Entry 7P5J (electron microscopy, 4.00 A resolution); this record covers chains A and B.

# Chain A (and B)
Name: Protein tweety homolog 1
Organism: Homo sapiens
Notes: chain B of this document is another copy of the same molecule, construct and numbering; everything in this record applies to it too
Reference sequence: Q9H313 (TTYH1_HUMAN); residue numbers follow UniProt; this construct covers 2-450
Amino-acid sequence (458 residues; numbered 0 to 457; the number before each row is that of its first residue; numbering starts at 0):
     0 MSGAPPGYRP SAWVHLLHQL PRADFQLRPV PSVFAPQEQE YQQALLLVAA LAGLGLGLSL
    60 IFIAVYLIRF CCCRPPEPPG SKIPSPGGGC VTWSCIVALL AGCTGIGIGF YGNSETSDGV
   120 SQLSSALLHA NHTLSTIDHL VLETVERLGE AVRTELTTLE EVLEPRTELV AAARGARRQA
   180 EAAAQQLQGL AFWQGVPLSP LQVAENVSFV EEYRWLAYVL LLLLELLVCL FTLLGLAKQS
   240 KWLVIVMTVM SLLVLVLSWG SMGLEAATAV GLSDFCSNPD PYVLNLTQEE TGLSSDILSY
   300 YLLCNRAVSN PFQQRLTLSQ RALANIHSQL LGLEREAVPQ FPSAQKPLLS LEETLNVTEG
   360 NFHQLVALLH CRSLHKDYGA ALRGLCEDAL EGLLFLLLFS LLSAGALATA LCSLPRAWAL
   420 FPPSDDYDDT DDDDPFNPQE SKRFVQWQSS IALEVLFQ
Unresolved in the structure: 0-4, 71-89, 423-457
Disulfides: Cys-275/Cys-385, Cys-303/Cys-370
Covalently attached groups: N-acetylglucosamine (NAG) linked to Asn-130, Asn-284, Asn-355
Sequence notes: initiating methionine (0); expression tag (1, 451-457)
Ligand contacts: N-acetylglucosamine (NAG; 2-acetamido-2-deoxy-beta-D-glucopyranose): Ser-308, Asn-309, Gln-312, Gln-313
Curated features (UniProtKB/Swiss-Prot):
  - site: Arg-165 (Essential for the formation of the channel-pore)
  - modified residue: Ser-440 (Phosphoserine)
  - glycosylation (N-linked (GlcNAc...) asparagine): Asn-130, Asn-205, Asn-284, Asn-355

# Interface between chain A and chain B
Contacting residue pairs (42):
  Ile-95(A) with Ile-95(B), hydrophobic
  Leu-99(A) with Leu-232(B), hydrophobic
  Cys-102(A) with Thr-103(B), hydrogen bond
  Thr-103(A) with Cys-102(B), hydrogen bond
  Tyr-110(A) with Tyr-110(B), hydrophobic; Ser-113(B), hydrogen bond
  Ser-113(A) with Tyr-110(B), hydrogen bond
  His-128(A) with Lys-375(B)
  His-131(A) with Arg-371(B)
  Thr-135(A) with Arg-371(B)
  Leu-232(A) with Leu-99(B), hydrophobic
  Gln-238(A) with Trp-92(B)
  Gln-312(A) with Asn-355(B)
  Leu-315(A) with His-362(B)
  Thr-316(A) with Glu-358(B)
  Gln-319(A) with His-362(B), hydrogen bond
  Arg-320(A) with His-326(B), hydrogen bond; Glu-358(B), salt bridge
  Ala-323(A) with Arg-320(B)
  His-326(A) with Arg-320(B)
  Leu-354(A) with Arg-320(B)
  Glu-358(A) with Thr-316(B); Arg-320(B), salt bridge
  Gly-359(A) with Gln-312(B)
  His-362(A) with Gln-312(B), hydrogen bond; Leu-315(B); Thr-316(B); Gln-319(B), hydrogen bond
  Gln-363(A) with His-369(B); Arg-371(B)
  Ala-366(A) with Val-365(B); Ala-366(B), hydrophobic; His-369(B)
  Leu-367(A) with Arg-371(B)
  His-369(A) with Gln-363(B); Ala-366(B)
  Arg-371(A) with Leu-367(B)
  Lys-375(A) with His-128(B), hydrogen bond; Ser-372(B); Lys-375(B); Asp-376(B), salt bridge
  Asp-376(A) with Lys-375(B), salt bridge
Other interface residues (no listed pair), chain A (34 interface residues in all): Trp-92, Leu-235, Ala-236, Val-365, Ser-372
Other interface residues (no listed pair), chain B (36 interface residues in all): Pro-5, His-131, Leu-235, Ala-236, Gln-238, Ala-323, Leu-354, Gly-359, Phe-361

# Summary
34 residues of chain A face 36 of chain B across their interface; the contacts include 9 hydrogen bonds and 4
salt bridges. Polar contacts include Arg-320(A)/Glu-358(B), Lys-375(A)/Asp-376(B) and Cys-102(A)/Thr-103(B).
Bound to chain A: N-acetylglucosamine. N-acetylglucosamine is covalently linked to Asn-130(A), Asn-284(A) and
Asn-355(A).
Chain A and chain B are both Protein tweety homolog 1 (Homo sapiens); the structure, Cryo-EM structure of
human TTYH1 in GDN, was determined by electron microscopy together with 7P54, 7P5C and 7P5M from the same
study.
